PDB entry 3MK4 | X-ray diffraction, 2.42 A resolution | chains A and B

Chain A:
Molecule: Peroxisomal biogenesis factor 3
Source organism: Homo sapiens
Notes: fragment: Cytosolic domain
UniProt: P56589 (PEX3_HUMAN); residue numbers follow UniProt; this construct covers 41-373
Sequence (334 residues; row label = number of the first residue in the row):
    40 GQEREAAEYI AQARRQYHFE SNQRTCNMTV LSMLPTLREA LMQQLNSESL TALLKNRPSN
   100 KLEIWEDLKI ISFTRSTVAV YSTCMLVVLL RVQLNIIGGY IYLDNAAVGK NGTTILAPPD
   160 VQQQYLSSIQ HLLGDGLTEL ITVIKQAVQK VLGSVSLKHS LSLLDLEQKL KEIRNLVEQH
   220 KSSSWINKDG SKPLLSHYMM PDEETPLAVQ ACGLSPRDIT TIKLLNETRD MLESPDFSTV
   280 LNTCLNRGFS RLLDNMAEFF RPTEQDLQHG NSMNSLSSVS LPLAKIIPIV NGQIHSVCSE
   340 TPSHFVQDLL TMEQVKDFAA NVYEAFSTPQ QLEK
Disordered / not traced: 146-151, 220-232, 245-252, 301-317, 369-373
Differences from the reference sequence: expression tag (40); engineered mutation S235 (Cys in P56589)
Curated features (UniProtKB/Swiss-Prot):
  - region: Y120 to I136 (Interaction with PEX19)
  - natural variant: G138 (G138E: In PBD10A), G331 (G331R: In PBD10B)
  - mutagenesis: L125 (L125P: Abolishes binding to PEX19 without affecting targeting to peroxisomes; when associated with D-134), N134 (N134D: Abolishes binding to PEX19 without affecting targeting to peroxisomes; when associated with P-125)

Chain B:
Molecule: Peroxisomal biogenesis factor 19
Notes: fragment: PEX19Pep
UniProt: P40855 (PEX19_HUMAN); numbering as in UniProt (aligned over 14-33)
Sequence (20 residues; numbered 14 to 33; the number before each row is that of its first residue):
    14 ADRELEELLE SALDDFDKAK
Disordered / not traced: 31-33
Curated features (UniProtKB/Swiss-Prot):
  - mutagenesis: F29 (F29A: Abolishes binding to PEX3)

How chain A and chain B interact:
Pairs across the interface (22; chain A residue first):
  T90(A) - F29(B)
  L93(A) - L26(B)  hydrophobic
  K94(A) - L26(B)
  K100(A) - L22(B)
  L101(A) - L18(B)  hydrophobic
  W104(A) - L22(B)
  W104(A) - A25(B)  hydrophobic
  L196(A) - L21(B)
  K197(A) - D15(B)  salt bridge
  K197(A) - E17(B)  salt bridge
  K197(A) - L18(B)
  K197(A) - L21(B)
  P321(A) - L21(B)  hydrophobic
  A323(A) - L21(B)  hydrophobic
  A323(A) - A25(B)
  K324(A) - S24(B)
  K324(A) - D28(B)  salt bridge
  I326(A) - F29(B)  hydrophobic
  P327(A) - A25(B)
  P327(A) - D28(B)
  P327(A) - F29(B)  hydrophobic
  N330(A) - F29(B)
Other interface residues (no listed pair), chain A (15 interface residues in all): L107
The authors on this interface:
  - pairs named by the authors: W104(A)-L22(B), W104(A)-A25(B), W104(A)-L26(B), W104(A)-F29(B), L196(A)-L18(B), L196(A)-L21(B), L196(A)-L22(B), K197(A)-D15(B) (salt bridge), K197(A)-E17(B) (salt bridge), K197(A)-L18(B) (hydrophobic contact), P321(A)-L21(B), A323(A)-L21(B), A323(A)-L22(B), A323(A)-A25(B), K324(A)-D28(B) (salt bridge), K324(A)-S24(B), P327(A)-F29(B), F29(B)-I326(A), F29(B)-N330(A)
  - interface residues, chain A: T90(A), L93(A), K94(A), K100(A), L101(A), L107(A)
  - hot spots on chain B (mutagenesis) - A25Y, F29A: abolished binding to Peroxisomal biogenesis factor 3 (chain A)
  - hot spots on chain B (mutagenesis) - A25L (Kd 410 nm): decreased binding to Peroxisomal biogenesis factor 3 (chain A)

In short:
15 residues of chain A and 10 residues of chain B are in contact; the contacts include 3 salt bridges. Polar
pairs include K197(A)-D15(B), K197(A)-E17(B) and K324(A)-D28(B). The paper describes contacts between W104(A)
and L22(B), W104(A) and A25(B) and W104(A) and L26(B) among others; salt bridges between K197(A) and D15(B),
K197(A) and E17(B) and K324(A) and D28(B); a hydrophobic contact between K197(A) and L18(B). The paper reports
that A25Y and F29A of chain B abolish binding to Peroxisomal biogenesis factor 3 (chain A); interface residues
T90(A), L93(A) and K94(A) among others.
Here chain A is Peroxisomal biogenesis factor 3 (Homo sapiens) and chain B is Peroxisomal biogenesis factor
19. Entry 3MK4 (X-Ray structure of human PEX3 in complex with a PEX19 derived peptide) was determined by X-ray
diffraction.
